Entry 4XB2 (X-ray diffraction, 2.43 A resolution); this record covers chains A and B.

[Chain A (and B)]
Molecule: 319aa long hypothetical homoserine dehydrogenase
Organism: Pyrococcus horikoshii OT3
Notes: chain B of this document is another copy of the same molecule, construct and numbering; everything in this record applies to it too
UniProtKB: O58802 (O58802_PYRHO); numbering as in UniProt (aligned over 1-319)
Sequence (335 residues; row label = number of the first residue in the row; numbers below 1 keep their minus sign (Met-15 is residue -15)):
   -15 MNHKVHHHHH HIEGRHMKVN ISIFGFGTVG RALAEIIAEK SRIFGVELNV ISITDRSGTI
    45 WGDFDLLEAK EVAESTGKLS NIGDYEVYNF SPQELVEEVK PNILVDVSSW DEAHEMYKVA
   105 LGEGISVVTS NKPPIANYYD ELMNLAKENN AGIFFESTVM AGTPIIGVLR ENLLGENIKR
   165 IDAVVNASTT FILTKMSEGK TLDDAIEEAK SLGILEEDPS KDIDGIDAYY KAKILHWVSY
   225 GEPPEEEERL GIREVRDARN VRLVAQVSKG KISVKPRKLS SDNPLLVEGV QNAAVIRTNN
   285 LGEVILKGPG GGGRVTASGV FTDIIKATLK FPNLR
Not modelled in the structure: -15 to 0
Differences from the reference sequence: expression tag (-15 to 0); engineered mutation Ala57 (Lys in O58802)
Bound ions: Na+: Glu140, Val143, Ala145, Thr147
Ligand contacts:
  - L-homoserine (HSE): Lys116, Val169, Asn170, Ala171, Ser172, Asp206, Asp211, Lys215, Asn276, Gly294, Gly295
  - NADPH (NDP; NADPH dihydro-nicotinamide-adenine-dinucleotide phosphate): Phe8, Gly9, Phe10, Gly11, Thr12, Val13, Gly14, Asp39, Arg40, Val91, Ser92, Ser93, Trp94, Ser114, Asn115, Lys116, Ser141, Ala145, Gly294, Gly295, Gly296, Thr300
Curated features (UniProtKB/Swiss-Prot):
  - active site: Lys215 (Proton donor)
  - binding site (NADPH): Phe10, Thr12, Val13, Arg40, Ser92, Ser93, Ser114, Lys116, Gly296
  - binding site (NAD(+)): Val13, Ser92, Gly296
  - binding site (NADP(+)): Val13, Arg40, Ser92, Ser114, Lys116, Gly197, Glu200, Gly296
  - binding site (Na(+)): Glu140, Val143, Ala145, Thr147
  - binding site (L-homoserine): Glu200, Asp211
  - mutagenesis: Arg40 (R40A: Increases activity with NADP)
From the paper describing this entry:
  - binding site for L-homoserine: Lys116, Met144, Ala145, Ala171, Ser172, Ile198, Asp206, Lys215, Gly294
  - conformationally variable residues (side-chain flip): Arg40
  - binding site for NADPH: Arg40
  - mutagenesis - R40A: increased catalytic activity on NADP
  - mutagenesis - R40A: unchanged binding to NADPH

[How chain A and chain B interact]
Contacting residue pairs - 69 pairs, chain A then chain B:
  Ile20(A) with Asn284(B)
  Lys24(A) with Gly159(B); Glu160(B); Asn161(B), hydrogen bond
  Ile27(A) with Leu158(B)
  Phe28(A) with Leu158(B); Leu318(B); Arg319(B)
  Gly146(A) with Leu285(B)
  Gly151(A) with Asn156(B)
  Val152(A) with Val152(B), hydrophobic
  Glu155(A) with Lys310(B), hydrogen bond (backbone-side chain)
  Asn156(A) with Gly151(B); Lys310(B), hydrogen bond
  Leu157(A) with Thr306(B), hydrogen bond (backbone-side chain)
  Leu158(A) with Phe28(B); Phe305(B); Thr306(B), hydrogen bond (backbone-side chain); Ile309(B), hydrophobic
  Gly159(A) with Lys24(B); Phe305(B); Thr306(B)
  Glu160(A) with Ser302(B), hydrogen bond
  Asn161(A) with Lys24(B), hydrogen bond
  Gln275(A) with Ile289(B)
  Asn284(A) with Ile20(B); Arg298(B), hydrogen bond; Val299(B)
  Leu285(A) with Gly146(B); Pro293(B); Val299(B)
  Glu287(A) with Lys291(B); Gly292(B); Pro293(B)
  Val288(A) with Leu290(B), hydrophobic; Lys291(B)
  Ile289(A) with Gln275(B); Ile289(B); Leu290(B); Lys291(B), hydrogen bond (backbone-backbone)
  Leu290(A) with Val288(B), hydrophobic; Ile289(B); Leu290(B), hydrophobic
  Lys291(A) with Val288(B); Ile289(B), hydrogen bond (backbone-backbone)
  Gly292(A) with Glu287(B)
  Pro293(A) with Leu285(B); Glu287(B)
  Arg298(A) with Asn283(B); Asn284(B), hydrogen bond
  Val299(A) with Asn284(B); Leu285(B), hydrophobic
  Ser302(A) with Glu160(B), hydrogen bond
  Phe305(A) with Leu158(B); Gly159(B)
  Thr306(A) with Leu157(B); Leu158(B), hydrogen bond (side chain-backbone)
  Ile309(A) with Leu158(B), hydrophobic; Leu318(B), hydrophobic
  Lys310(A) with Glu155(B), hydrogen bond (side chain-backbone); Asn156(B), hydrogen bond
  Leu313(A) with Leu318(B), hydrophobic
  Phe315(A) with Phe315(B), hydrophobic; Pro316(B)
  Pro316(A) with Phe315(B), hydrophobic
  Leu318(A) with Phe28(B); Ile309(B), hydrophobic; Leu313(B), hydrophobic; Phe315(B), hydrophobic
Interface residues without a listed pair, chain A (41 interface residues in all): Glu23, Glu140, Thr147, Pro148, Asn283, Arg319
Interface residues without a listed pair, chain B (40 interface residues in all): Ile27, Glu140, Thr147, Pro148

[In short]
41 residues of chain A face 40 of chain B across their interface, with 15 hydrogen bonds. Among the polar
pairs are Lys24(A)-Asn161(B), Glu155(A)-Lys310(B) and Asn156(A)-Lys310(B). Chain A binds NADPH and
L-homoserine. The paper reports a binding site for L-homoserine at Lys116(A), Met144(A) and Ala145(A) among
others; R40A of chain A increases catalytic activity on NADP.
Both chains are 319aa long hypothetical homoserine dehydrogenase (Pyrococcus horikoshii OT3). Entry 4XB2
(Hyperthermophilic archaeal homoserine dehydrogenase mutant in complex with NADPH) was determined by X-ray
diffraction together with 4XB1 from the same study.
